PDB entry 4Q2Z | X-ray diffraction, 1.93 A resolution | chains H and L

[Chain H]
Molecule: Heavy chain of Fab fragment of HIV vaccine-elicited CD4bs-directed antibody
Organism: Macaca mulatta
Notes: antibody fragment or engineered binder
Amino-acid sequence (233 residues; each row starts with the number of its first residue; a row labelled like 82A-82C holds insertion residues (82A, then the next letters in order)):
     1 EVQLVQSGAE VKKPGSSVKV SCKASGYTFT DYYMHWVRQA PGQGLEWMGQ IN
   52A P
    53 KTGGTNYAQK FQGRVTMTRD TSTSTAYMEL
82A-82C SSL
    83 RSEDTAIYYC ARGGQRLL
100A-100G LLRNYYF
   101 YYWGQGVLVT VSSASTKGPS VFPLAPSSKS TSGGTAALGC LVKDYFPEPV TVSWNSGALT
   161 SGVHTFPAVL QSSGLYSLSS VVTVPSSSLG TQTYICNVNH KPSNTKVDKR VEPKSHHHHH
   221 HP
Unresolved in the structure: 214-222
Cystine bridges: Cys22-Cys92, Cys140-Cys196
Reported in the primary citation:
  - mutagenesis - R94A: decreased binding to SF162 gp120
  - mutagenesis - R98A: abolished binding to SF162 gp120

[Chain L]
Molecule: Light chain of Fab fragment of HIV vaccine-elicited CD4bs-directed antibody
Organism: Macaca mulatta
Notes: antibody fragment or engineered binder
Amino-acid sequence (212 residues; row label = number of the first residue in the row; note: 1 number in that range is skipped by the numbering (no residue carries it; nothing is unmodelled there); a row labelled like 27A-27B holds insertion residues (27A, then the next letters in order)):
     1 QSVLTQPPS
    11 VSGAPGQKVT ISCTGSS
27A-27B SN
    28 IGGYDVHWYQ QLPGMAPKLL IYDNNERPSG ISDRFSGSKS ATSASLAITG LQTEDEADYY
    88 CQSYDSSL
95A-95B NA
    96 WVFGGGTRLT V
  106A L
   107 GQPKAAPSVT LFPPSSEELQ ANKATLVCLI SDFYPGAVTV AWKADSSPVK AGVETTTPSK
   167 QSNNKYAASS YLSLTPEQWK SHRSYSCQVT HEGSTVEKTV AP
Cystine bridges: Cys23-Cys88, Cys134-Cys193

[How chain H and chain L interact]
Contacting residue pairs - 71 pairs, chain H then chain L:
  His35(H) - Trp96(L)
  Gln39(H) - Gln38(L)  hydrogen bond
  Gln39(H) - Tyr87(L)  hydrogen bond
  Gln43(H) - Tyr87(L)  hydrogen bond (backbone-side chain)
  Gly44(H) - Tyr87(L)
  Gly44(H) - Gly100(L)
  Leu45(H) - Pro44(L)  hydrophobic
  Leu45(H) - Tyr87(L)
  Leu45(H) - Phe98(L)
  Trp47(H) - Ala95B(L)  hydrophobic
  Trp47(H) - Trp96(L)  hydrophobic
  Gln50(H) - Trp96(L)
  Tyr91(H) - Gln38(L)  hydrogen bond
  Tyr91(H) - Met42(L)  hydrogen bond (side chain-backbone)
  Tyr91(H) - Ala43(L)  hydrophobic
  Tyr91(H) - Pro44(L)
  Tyr100E(H) - Tyr31(L)
  Tyr100E(H) - Asp32(L)  hydrogen bond (side chain-backbone)
  Tyr100E(H) - His34(L)
  Tyr100E(H) - Gln89(L)  hydrogen bond (backbone-side chain)
  Tyr100E(H) - Trp96(L)  hydrogen bond (backbone-side chain)
  Tyr100F(H) - His34(L)
  Tyr100F(H) - Tyr36(L)
  Tyr100F(H) - Leu46(L)  hydrophobic
  Tyr100F(H) - Tyr49(L)  hydrophobic
  Tyr100F(H) - Gln89(L)
  Phe100G(H) - Tyr36(L)  hydrogen bond (backbone-side chain)
  Phe100G(H) - Leu46(L)
  Phe100G(H) - Trp96(L)
  Phe100G(H) - Phe98(L)  hydrophobic
  Tyr101(H) - Leu46(L)  hydrophobic
  Trp103(H) - Tyr36(L)  hydrophobic
  Trp103(H) - Ala43(L)  hydrophobic
  Trp103(H) - Pro44(L)  hydrogen bond (side chain-backbone)
  Gly104(H) - Ala43(L)
  Val121(H) - Glu123(L)
  Phe122(H) - Ser121(L)
  Phe122(H) - Glu123(L)
  Phe122(H) - Glu124(L)
  Pro123(H) - Ser121(L)
  Leu124(H) - Phe118(L)  hydrophobic
  Ala125(H) - Phe118(L)
  Ser127(H) - Leu117(L)
  Ser127(H) - Phe118(L)
  Ser130(H) - Thr116(L)  hydrogen bond (backbone-side chain)
  Ser130(H) - Lys204(L)
  Ala137(H) - Phe118(L)
  Leu141(H) - Tyr177(L)  hydrophobic
  Lys143(H) - Thr131(L)  hydrogen bond
  Lys143(H) - Ser179(L)
  His164(H) - Gln167(L)
  His164(H) - Ala173(L)
  Phe166(H) - Leu135(L)  hydrophobic
  Phe166(H) - Ile136(L)
  Phe166(H) - Ala173(L)  hydrophobic
  Phe166(H) - Ala174(L)
  Pro167(H) - Thr162(L)
  Pro167(H) - Ser165(L)
  Pro167(H) - Ser175(L)
  Ala168(H) - Thr162(L)
  Val169(H) - Glu160(L)
  Val169(H) - Thr162(L)
  Val169(H) - Tyr177(L)  hydrophobic
  Leu170(H) - Glu160(L)
  Gln171(H) - Glu160(L)
  Leu178(H) - Tyr177(L)
  Ser179(H) - Val133(L)
  Ser179(H) - Tyr177(L)  hydrogen bond
  Val181(H) - Phe118(L)  hydrophobic
  Val181(H) - Leu135(L)  hydrophobic
  Lys209(H) - Glu123(L)  salt bridge
Other interface residues (no listed pair), chain H (41 interface residues in all): Val37, Glu46, Lys129, Leu138, Ser172, Ser177
Other interface residues (no listed pair), chain L (42 interface residues in all): Asp50, Pro55, Tyr91, Val115, Ser137, Thr161

[Summary]
The interface between chain H and chain L involves 41 residues on one side and 42 on the other, with 13
hydrogen bonds and 1 salt bridge. Polar pairs include Lys209(H)-Glu123(L), Gln39(H)-Gln38(L) and
Gln39(H)-Tyr87(L). From the paper: R94A of chain H reduces binding to SF162 gp120; R98A of chain H abolishes
binding to SF162 gp120.
Here chain H is Heavy chain of Fab fragment of HIV vaccine-elicited CD4bs-directed antibody and chain L is
Light chain of Fab fragment of HIV vaccine-elicited CD4bs-directed antibody, both from Macaca mulatta. Entry
4Q2Z (Fab fragment of HIV vaccine-elicited CD4bs-directed antibody, GE356, from a non-human primate) was
determined by X-ray diffraction.
